8W9F - chains h and j of the 17 polymer chains in the assembly; structure by electron microscopy, 4.40 A resolution (low resolution: residue-level contacts below are approximate; hydrogen-bond / salt-bridge calls are withheld).

Chain h:
Molecule: Histone H2B type 1-K
Organism: Homo sapiens
UniProt: O60814 (H2B1K_HUMAN); residues 0-125 here correspond to UniProt positions 1-126 (UniProt number = residue number + 1)
Sequence (126 residues; each row starts with the number of its first residue; numbering starts at 0):
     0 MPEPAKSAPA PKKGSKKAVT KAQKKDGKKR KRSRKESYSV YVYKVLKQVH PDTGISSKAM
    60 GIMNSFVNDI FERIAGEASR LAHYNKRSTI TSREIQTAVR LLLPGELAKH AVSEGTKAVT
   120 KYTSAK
Unresolved in the structure: 0-30, 125
Swiss-Prot annotation at these positions:
  - modified residue: Pro1 (N-acetylproline), Glu2 (ADP-ribosyl glutamic acid), Lys5 (N6-(2-hydroxyisobutyryl)lysine), Ser6 (ADP-ribosylserine), Lys11 (N6-(beta-hydroxybutyryl)lysine), Lys12 (N6-(2-hydroxyisobutyryl)lysine), Ser14 (Phosphoserine), Lys15 (N6-acetyllysine), Lys16 (N6-(beta-hydroxybutyryl)lysine), Lys20 (N6-(2-hydroxyisobutyryl)lysine), Lys23 (N6-(2-hydroxyisobutyryl)lysine), Lys24 (N6-(2-hydroxyisobutyryl)lysine), Lys34 (N6-(2-hydroxyisobutyryl)lysine), Glu35 (PolyADP-ribosyl glutamic acid), Ser36 (Phosphoserine), Lys43 (N6-(2-hydroxyisobutyryl)lysine), Lys46 (N6-(2-hydroxyisobutyryl)lysine), Lys57 (N6,N6-dimethyllysine), Arg79 (Dimethylated arginine), Lys85 (N6,N6,N6-trimethyllysine) and 6 more in UniProt
  - glycosylation: Ser112 (O-linked (GlcNAc) serine)
  - cross-link (Glycyl lysine isopeptide (Lys-Gly)): Lys5 (interchain with G-Cter in SUMO2), Lys20 (interchain with G-Cter in SUMO2), Lys34 (interchain with G-Cter in ubiquitin), Lys120 (interchain with G-Cter in ubiquitin)

Chain j:
Molecule: 3-DNA
Organism: Homo sapiens
Sequence (147 nucleotides; each row starts with the number of its first residue; numbers below 1 keep their minus sign (DA-73 is residue -73)):
   -73 ATCAATATCC ACCTGCAGAT ACTACCAAAA GTGTATTTGG AAACTGCTCC ATCAAAAGGC
   -13 ATGTTCAGCT GGATTCCAGC TGAACATGCC TTTTGATGGA GCAGTTTCCA AATACACTTT
    47 TGGTAGTATC TGCAGGTGGA TATTGAT

Interface between chain h and chain j:
Contacting residue pairs (13; chain h residue first):
  Arg33(h) - DA-45(j)
  Glu35(h) - DA-45(j)
  Tyr42(h) - DT-54(j)
  Gly53(h) - DT-54(j)
  Ile54(h) - DT-54(j)
  Ser55(h) - DA-55(j)
  Ser56(h) - DA-55(j)
  Arg86(h) - DG-34(j)
  Arg86(h) - DA-33(j)
  Ser87(h) - DG-35(j)
  Ser87(h) - DG-34(j)
  Thr88(h) - DG-35(j)
  Thr88(h) - DG-34(j)
Also at the interface, not in a pair above, chain h (13 interface residues in all): Arg31, Ser32, Lys85
Also at the interface, not in a pair above, chain j (9 interface residues in all): DA-46, DG30, DT31

Overview:
Chain h and chain j form an interface of 13 and 9 residues respectively.
Chain h is Histone H2B type 1-K and chain j is 3-DNA, both from Homo sapiens; the structure, Cryo-EM structure
of the Rpd3S-nucleosome complex from budding yeast in State 3, was determined by electron microscopy together
with 8W9C, 8W9D and 8W9E from the same study.
